Entry 7U52 (electron microscopy, 3.40 A resolution); this record covers chains F and I of the 10 polymer chains in the assembly.

[Chain F]
Protein: Histone H4
Source organism: Homo sapiens
UniProt: P62805 (H4_HUMAN); residues 1-102 here correspond to UniProt positions 2-103 (UniProt number = residue number + 1)
Chain sequence (102 residues; each row starts with the number of its first residue):
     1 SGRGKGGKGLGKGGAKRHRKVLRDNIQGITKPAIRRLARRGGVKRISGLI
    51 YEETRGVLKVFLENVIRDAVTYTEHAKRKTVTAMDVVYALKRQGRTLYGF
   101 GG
Not modelled in the structure: 1-23, 102
Curated features (UniProtKB/Swiss-Prot):
  - DNA-binding region: Lys16 to Lys20
  - modified residue: Ser1 (N-acetylserine), Arg3 (Asymmetric dimethylarginine), Lys5 (N6-(2-hydroxyisobutyryl)lysine), Lys8 (N6-(2-hydroxyisobutyryl)lysine), Lys12 (N6-(2-hydroxyisobutyryl)lysine), Lys16 (N6-(2-hydroxyisobutyryl)lysine), Lys20 (N6,N6,N6-trimethyllysine), Lys31 (N6-(2-hydroxyisobutyryl)lysine), Lys44 (N6-(2-hydroxyisobutyryl)lysine), Ser47 (Phosphoserine), Tyr51 (Phosphotyrosine), Lys59 (N6-(2-hydroxyisobutyryl)lysine), Lys77 (N6-(2-hydroxyisobutyryl)lysine), Lys79 (N6-(2-hydroxyisobutyryl)lysine), Thr80 (Phosphothreonine), Tyr88 (Phosphotyrosine), Lys91 (N6-(2-hydroxyisobutyryl)lysine)
  - cross-link (Glycyl lysine isopeptide (Lys-Gly)): Lys12 (interchain with G-Cter in SUMO2), Lys20 (interchain with G-Cter in SUMO2), Lys31 (interchain with G-Cter in SUMO2), Lys59 (interchain with G-Cter in SUMO2), Lys79 (interchain with G-Cter in SUMO2), Lys91 (interchain with G-Cter in SUMO2)

[Chain I]
Molecule: 147-nt DNA strand
Sequence (147 nucleotides; each row starts with the number of its first residue):
     1 ATCGAGAATCCCGGTGCCGAGGCCGCTCAATTGGTCGTAGACAGCTCTAG
    51 CACCGCTTAAACGCACGTACGCGCTGTCCCCCGCGTTTTAACCGCCAAGG
   101 GGATTACTCCCTAGTCTCCAGGCACGTGTCAGATATATACATXCGAT
Not modelled in the structure: 1, 147
Modified positions: 3DR (1',2'-dideoxyribofuranose-5'-phosphate) at position 143

[Chain F / chain I interface]
Pairs across the interface (12):
  Arg35(F) - DC82(I)  salt bridge to the phosphate
  Arg45(F) - DC81(I)  sugar contact
  Arg45(F) - DC82(I)  phosphate contact
  Ile46(F) - DC81(I)  sugar contact
  Ile46(F) - DC82(I)  hydrogen bond to the phosphate
  Ser47(F) - DC81(I)  phosphate contact
  Gly48(F) - DC81(I)  hydrogen bond to the phosphate
  Arg78(F) - DG102(I)  phosphate contact
  Arg78(F) - DA103(I)  salt bridge to the phosphate
  Lys79(F) - DG101(I)  salt bridge to the phosphate
  Lys79(F) - DG102(I)  hydrogen bond to the phosphate
  Thr80(F) - DG102(I)  hydrogen bond to the phosphate
Other interface residues (no listed pair), chain F (11 interface residues in all): Tyr51, Lys77, Thr82

[Overview]
The interface between chain F and chain I involves 11 residues on one side and 5 on the other; the contacts
include 4 hydrogen bonds and 3 salt bridges. Polar contacts include Ile46(F)-DC82(I), Gly48(F)-DC81(I) and
Lys79(F)-DG102(I). From UniProt: a DNA-binding region on chain F.
Here chain F is Histone H4 (Homo sapiens) and chain I is a 147-nt DNA strand. Entry 7U52 (nucleosome core
particle with AP-site at SHL-6.5) was determined by electron microscopy together with 7U50, 7U51 and 7U53 from
the same study.
